Entry 1ZGC (X-ray diffraction, 2.10 A resolution); this record covers chains A and B.

# Chain A (and B)
Molecule: Acetylcholinesterase
Organism: Torpedo californica
Notes: EC 3.1.1.7; chain B of this document is another copy of the same molecule, construct and numbering; everything in this record applies to it too
UniProt: P04058 (ACES_TORCA); residues 1-543 here correspond to UniProt positions 22-564 (UniProt number = residue number + 21)
Amino-acid sequence (543 residues; each row starts with the number of its first residue):
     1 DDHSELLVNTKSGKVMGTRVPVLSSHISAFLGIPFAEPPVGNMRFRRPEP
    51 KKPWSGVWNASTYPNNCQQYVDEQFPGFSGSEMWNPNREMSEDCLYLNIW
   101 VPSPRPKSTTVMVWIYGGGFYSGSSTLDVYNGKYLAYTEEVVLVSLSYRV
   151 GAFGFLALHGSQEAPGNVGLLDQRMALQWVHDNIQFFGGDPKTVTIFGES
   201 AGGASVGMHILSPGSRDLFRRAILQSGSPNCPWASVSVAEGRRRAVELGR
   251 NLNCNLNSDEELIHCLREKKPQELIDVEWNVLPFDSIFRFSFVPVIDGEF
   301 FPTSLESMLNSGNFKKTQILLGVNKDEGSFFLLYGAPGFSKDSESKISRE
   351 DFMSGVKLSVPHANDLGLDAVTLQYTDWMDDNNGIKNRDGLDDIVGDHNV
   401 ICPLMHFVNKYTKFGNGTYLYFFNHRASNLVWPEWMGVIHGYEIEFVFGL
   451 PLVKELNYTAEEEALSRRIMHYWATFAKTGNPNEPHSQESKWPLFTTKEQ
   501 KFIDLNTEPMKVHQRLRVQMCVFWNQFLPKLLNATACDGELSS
Not modelled in the structure: 1-3, 486-489, 536-543
Cystine bridges: Cys-67/Cys-94, Cys-254/Cys-265, Cys-402/Cys-521
Covalently attached groups: N-acetylglucosamine (NAG) linked to Asn-59, Asn-416, Asn-457
Small-molecule neighbours: (S)-tacrine(10)-hupyridone (A2E; (5S)-5-{[10-(1,2,3,4-tetrahydroacridin-9-ylamino)decyl]amino}-5,6,7,8-tetrahydroquinolin-2(1h)-one): Tyr-70, Asp-72, Gly-80, Trp-84, Gly-117, Gly-118, Tyr-121, Glu-199, Ser-200, Trp-279, Leu-282, Ser-286, Ile-287, Phe-288, Phe-330, Phe-331, Tyr-334, Gly-335, Trp-432, Ile-439, His-440, Gly-441, Tyr-442
Swiss-Prot annotation at these positions:
  - active site: Ser-200 (Acyl-ester intermediate), Glu-327 (Charge relay system), His-440 (Charge relay system)
  - lipidation: Ser-543 (GPI-anchor amidated serine)
  - glycosylation (N-linked (GlcNAc...) asparagine): Asn-59, Asn-416, Asn-457, Asn-533

# Interface between chain A and chain B
Residue-residue contacts (34):
  Leu-366(A) with Phe-527(B), hydrophobic; Lys-530(B); Leu-531(B), hydrophobic
  Asp-369(A) with Lys-530(B)
  Ala-370(A) with Phe-527(B), hydrophobic
  Leu-373(A) with Gln-519(B); Phe-523(B), hydrophobic; Phe-527(B), hydrophobic
  Thr-376(A) with Gln-519(B), hydrogen bond (backbone-side chain)
  Asp-377(A) with Gln-519(B)
  Trp-378(A) with Arg-515(B); Val-518(B); Gln-519(B), hydrogen bond (backbone-side chain); Val-522(B)
  Met-379(A) with Val-518(B), hydrophobic
  Asp-381(A) with Arg-515(B), salt bridge
  Arg-515(A) with Trp-378(B)
  Val-518(A) with Trp-378(B); Met-379(B)
  Gln-519(A) with Leu-373(B); Thr-376(B), hydrogen bond (side chain-backbone); Asp-377(B); Trp-378(B), hydrogen bond (side chain-backbone)
  Val-522(A) with Trp-378(B), hydrophobic
  Phe-523(A) with Leu-373(B), hydrophobic
  Phe-527(A) with Leu-366(B); Ala-370(B)
  Lys-530(A) with Asp-365(B); Leu-366(B); Asp-369(B), salt bridge
  Leu-531(A) with Leu-366(B), hydrophobic
  Ala-534(A) with Thr-535(B)
  Thr-535(A) with Ala-534(B); Thr-535(B)
Interface residues without a listed pair, chain A (20 interface residues in all): Gln-374
Interface residues without a listed pair, chain B (20 interface residues in all): Gln-374

# Overview
Chain A and chain B each contribute 20 residues to their interface; the contacts include 4 hydrogen bonds and
2 salt bridges. Polar pairs include Asp-381(A)/Arg-515(B), Lys-530(A)/Asp-369(B) and Thr-376(A)/Gln-519(B).
Ligands of chain A: (S)-tacrine(10)-hupyridone. N-acetylglucosamine is covalently linked to Asn-59(A),
Asn-416(A) and Asn-457(A).
Chain A and chain B are both Acetylcholinesterase (Torpedo californica); the structure, Crystal Structure of
Torpedo Californica Acetylcholinesterase in Complex With an (RS)-Tacrine(10)-Hupyridone Inhibitor, was
determined by X-ray diffraction, deposited together with 1ZGB.
